PDB entry 8AFN | X-ray diffraction, 1.36 A resolution | chains A and B

== Chain A ==
Name: 14-3-3 protein sigma
From: Homo sapiens
Reference sequence: P31947 (1433S_HUMAN); numbering as in UniProt (aligned over 1-231)
Amino-acid sequence (236 residues; row label = number of the first residue in the row; numbers below 1 keep their minus sign (Gly-4 is residue -4)):
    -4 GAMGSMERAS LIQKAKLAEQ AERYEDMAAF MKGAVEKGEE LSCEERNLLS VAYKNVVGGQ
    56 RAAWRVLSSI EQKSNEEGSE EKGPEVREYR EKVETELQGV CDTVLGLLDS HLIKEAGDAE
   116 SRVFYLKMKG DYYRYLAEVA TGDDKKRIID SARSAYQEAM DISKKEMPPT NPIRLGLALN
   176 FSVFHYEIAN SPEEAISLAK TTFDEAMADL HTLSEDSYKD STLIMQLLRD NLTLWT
Sequence notes: expression tag (-4 to 0)
Covalently attached groups: compound O6C linked to Cys38
Metal / ion sites: Mg2+ site 1 near Ser37 (its only coordinating residue here); Mg2+ site 2 near Glu89 (its only coordinating residue here)
Small-molecule neighbours: O6C (1-[2-(4-chloranylphenoxy)-2-methyl-propanoyl]-N-[2-[2-(dimethylamino)ethyldisulfanyl]ethyl]piperidine-4-carboxamide): Arg41, Asn42, Phe119, Lys122, Pro167, Ile168, Gly171, Asp215, Leu218, Ile219
UniProt features mapped onto this chain:
  - site (Interaction with phosphoserine on interacting protein): Arg56, Arg129
  - modified residue (Phosphoserine): Ser5, Ser74
From the paper describing this entry:
  - binding site for O6C: Cys38

== Chain B ==
Name: Estrogen receptor
Reference sequence: P03372 (ESR1_HUMAN); residue numbers follow UniProt; this construct covers 591-595
Amino-acid sequence (5 residues; each row starts with the number of its first residue):
   591 FPATV
Modified positions: Thr594 (phosphothreonine; TPO)

== How chain A and chain B interact ==
Residue-residue contacts (21; chain A residue first):
  Lys49(A) with Thr594(B); Val595(B), hydrogen bond (side chain-backbone)
  Arg56(A) with Thr594(B)
  Arg60(A) with Phe591(B)
  Lys122(A) with Val595(B), hydrogen bond (side chain-backbone)
  Arg129(A) with Thr594(B)
  Tyr130(A) with Thr594(B)
  Gly171(A) with Val595(B)
  Leu174(A) with Ala593(B); Thr594(B); Val595(B), hydrophobic
  Asn175(A) with Thr594(B); Val595(B), hydrogen bond (side chain-backbone)
  Val178(A) with Pro592(B), hydrophobic; Ala593(B); Thr594(B)
  Leu222(A) with Ala593(B), hydrophobic; Val595(B), hydrophobic
  Asn226(A) with Pro592(B); Ala593(B), hydrogen bond (side chain-backbone)
  Trp230(A) with Pro592(B), hydrophobic
Interface residues without a listed pair, chain A (16 interface residues in all): Asp126, Glu182, Leu229

== Overview ==
16 residues of chain A face 5 of chain B across their interface, with 4 hydrogen bonds. Polar pairs include
Lys49(A)-Val595(B), Lys122(A)-Val595(B) and Asn175(A)-Val595(B). Covalently linked compound O6C: at Cys38(A).
From the paper: a binding site for O6C at Cys38(A).
Chain A is 14-3-3 protein sigma (Homo sapiens) and chain B is Estrogen receptor; the structure, Small molecule
stabilizer (compound 1) for ERalpha and 14-3-3, was determined by X-ray diffraction together with 8A62, 8A65,
8A68, 8A6F, 8A6H, 8ADM and 8AV0 from the same study.
